PDB entry 5L5V | X-ray diffraction, 2.70 A resolution | chains L and M of the 28 polymer chains in the assembly

# Chain L
Name: Proteasome subunit beta type-6, Proteasome subunit beta type-1
Organism: Saccharomyces cerevisiae (strain ATCC 204508 / S288c)
Notes: EC 3.4.25.1
UniProtKB: chimeric construct of P23724, P20618: residues 1-96 from P23724 (PSB6_YEAST) positions 20-115 (UniProt number = residue number + 19); residues 97-111 from P20618 positions 124-138 (UniProt number = residue number + 27); residues 112-117 from P23724 (PSB6_YEAST) positions 131-136 (UniProt number = residue number + 19); residues 118-133 from P20618 positions 145-160 (UniProt number = residue number + 27); residues 134-222 from P23724 (PSB6_YEAST) positions 153-241 (UniProt number = residue number + 19)
Chain sequence (222 residues; numbered 1 to 222; the number before each row is that of its first residue):
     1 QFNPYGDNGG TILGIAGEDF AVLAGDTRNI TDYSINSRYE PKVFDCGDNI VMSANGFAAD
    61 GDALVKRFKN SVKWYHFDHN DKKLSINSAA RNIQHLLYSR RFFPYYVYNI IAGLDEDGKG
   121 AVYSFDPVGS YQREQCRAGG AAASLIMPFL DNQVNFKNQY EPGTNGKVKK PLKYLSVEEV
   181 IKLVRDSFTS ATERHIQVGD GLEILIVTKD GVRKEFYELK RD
Bound ions: Mg2+: Asp222 (shared with 3 residues of chain V)
Residues lining bound ligands: 6NV (N-[(2R)-1-[[(2S)-3-(4-methoxyphenyl)-1-[[(2S,3S,4R)-4-methyl-3,5-bis(oxidanyl)-1-phenyl-pentan-2-yl]amino]-1-oxidanylidene-propan-2-yl]amino]-1-oxidanylidene-propan-2-yl]-1-methyl-5H-indene-2-carboxamide): Ser124, Phe125, Asp126, Ser130, Glu134, Arg137
UniProt features mapped onto this chain:
  - modified residue: Tyr123 (Phosphotyrosine)

# Chain M
Name: Proteasome subunit beta type-7
Organism: Saccharomyces cerevisiae (strain ATCC 204508 / S288c)
Notes: EC 3.4.25.1
UniProtKB: P30657 (PSB7_YEAST); residues -12 to 233 here correspond to UniProt positions 21-266 (UniProt number = residue number + 33)
Chain sequence (246 residues; row label = number of the first residue in the row; numbers below 1 keep their minus sign (Thr-12 is residue -12)):
   -12 TQIANAGASP MVNTQQPIVT GTSVISMKYD NGVIIAADNL GSYGSLLRFN GVERLIPVGD
    48 NTVVGISGDI SDMQHIERLL KDLVTENAYD NPLADAEEAL EPSYIFEYLA TVMYQRRSKM
   108 NPLWNAIIVA GVQSNGDQFL RYVNLLGVTY SSPTLATGFG AHMANPLLRK VVDRESDIPK
   168 TTVQVAEEAI VNAMRVLYYR DARSSRNFSL AIIDKNTGLT FKKNLQVENM KWDFAKDIKG
   228 YGTQKI
Unresolved in the structure: -12 to 0

# How chain L and chain M interact
Pairs across the interface (41; chain L residue first):
  Gln1(L) with Thr1(M), hydrogen bond
  Phe2(L) with Thr1(M); Arg104(M); Pro109(M), hydrophobic; Trp111(M), hydrophobic; Leu132(M), hydrophobic; Leu133(M), hydrophobic
  Asn3(L) with Leu133(M)
  Pro4(L) with Arg104(M), hydrogen bond (backbone-side chain); Met107(M), hydrophobic; Leu133(M)
  Tyr5(L) with Arg104(M)
  Asn8(L) with Val135(M)
  Asn29(L) with Tyr137(M)
  Ser34(L) with His149(M), hydrogen bond
  Ile35(L) with Arg156(M), hydrogen bond (backbone-side chain)
  Asn36(L) with Tyr137(M); Ser139(M); Arg156(M)
  Ser37(L) with Ser138(M), hydrogen bond (side chain-backbone)
  Glu40(L) with Arg128(M), salt bridge; Tyr137(M); Ser138(M), hydrogen bond (side chain-backbone)
  Phe57(L) with Arg104(M); Leu133(M); Val135(M), hydrophobic
  Ala59(L) with Tyr101(M); Leu133(M); Gly134(M); Val135(M)
  Asp60(L) with Tyr101(M), hydrogen bond; Arg104(M), salt bridge
  Asp62(L) with Thr136(M), hydrogen bond
  Ala63(L) with Tyr101(M)
  Lys66(L) with Glu94(M), salt bridge
  Arg100(L) with Tyr101(M), hydrogen bond
  Phe103(L) with Ser105(M)
  Tyr105(L) with Tyr101(M)
  Glu218(L) with Arg161(M), salt bridge
  Arg221(L) with Asp160(M), salt bridge; Arg161(M)
Other interface residues (no listed pair), chain L (26 interface residues in all): Gly6, Arg38, Tyr39
Other interface residues (no listed pair), chain M (22 interface residues in all): Leu142

# Overview
26 residues of chain L and 22 residues of chain M are in contact; the contacts include 9 hydrogen bonds and 5
salt bridges. Among the polar pairs are Glu40(L)-Arg128(M), Asp60(L)-Arg104(M) and Lys66(L)-Glu94(M). Chain L
binds compound 6NV.
Chain L is Proteasome subunit beta type-6, Proteasome subunit beta type-1 and chain M is Proteasome subunit
beta type-7, both from Saccharomyces cerevisiae (strain ATCC 204508 / S288c); the structure, 'Yeast 20S
proteasome with human beta5i (1-138; V31M) and human beta6 (97-111; 118-133) in complex with ..., was
determined by X-ray diffraction together with 5L52, 5L54, 5L55, 5L5A, 5L5B, 5L5D and 30 further entries from
the same study.
